7GX8 - chains A and D; structure by X-ray diffraction, 1.70 A resolution.

[Chain A]
Name: B-cell lymphoma 6 protein
Source organism: Homo sapiens
UniProtKB: P41182 (BCL6_HUMAN); numbering as in UniProt (aligned over 5-129)
Amino-acid sequence (128 residues; each row starts with the number of its first residue):
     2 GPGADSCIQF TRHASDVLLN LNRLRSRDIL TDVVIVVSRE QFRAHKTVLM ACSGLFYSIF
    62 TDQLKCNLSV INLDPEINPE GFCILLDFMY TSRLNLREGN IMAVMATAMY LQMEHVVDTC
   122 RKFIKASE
Unresolved in the structure: 2-5
Differences from the reference sequence: expression tag (2-4)
Small-molecule neighbours: A1AB9 (4-chloro-6-[(2-oxo-2,3-dihydro-1H-indol-5-yl)amino]pyrimidine-5-carbonitrile): Asn21, Arg24, Leu25, Arg28, Met51, Ala52, Cys53, Ser54, Gly55, Tyr58, Gln113, Met114, Glu115

[Chain D]
Name: WVIP tetrapeptide
Amino-acid sequence (6 residues; each row starts with the number of its first residue; numbering starts at 0):
     0 XWVIPA
Modified / non-standard residues: ACE (acetyl group) at position 0

[Chain A / chain D interface]
Residue-residue contacts (11; chain A residue first):
  Cys8(A) with Pro4(D)
  Ile9(A) with Trp1(D), hydrophobic; Val2(D)
  Gln10(A) with ACE_0(D); Trp1(D); Val2(D), hydrogen bond (backbone-backbone); Pro4(D)
  Phe11(A) with ACE_0(D); Trp1(D)
  Thr12(A) with ACE_0(D), hydrogen bond (backbone-backbone); Val2(D)
Other interface residues (no listed pair), chain D (5 interface residues in all): Ile3

[In short]
The chain A/chain D interface involves 5 residues from each chain, with 2 hydrogen bonds. Main-chain hydrogen
bonds include Gln10(A)-Val2(D) and Thr12(A)-ACE_0(D). Chain A binds compound A1AB9.
Here chain A is B-cell lymphoma 6 protein (Homo sapiens) and chain D is WVIP tetrapeptide. Entry 7GX8 (Crystal
Structure of B-cell lymphoma 6 protein BTB domain in complex with ligand 7 at 20.30 ...) was determined by
X-ray diffraction together with 7GUD, 7GUE, 7GUF, 7GUG, 7GUH, 7GUI and 126 further entries from the same
study.
